3DBE - chain A; structure by X-ray diffraction, 3.32 A resolution.

[Chain A]
Protein: Polo-like kinase 1
Source organism: Danio rerio
Notes: EC 2.7.11.21; fragment: Plk1 kinase domain
UniProt: Q4KMI8 (Q4KMI8_DANRE); numbering as in UniProt (aligned over 17-312)
Chain sequence (301 residues; numbered 12 to 312; the number before each row is that of its first residue):
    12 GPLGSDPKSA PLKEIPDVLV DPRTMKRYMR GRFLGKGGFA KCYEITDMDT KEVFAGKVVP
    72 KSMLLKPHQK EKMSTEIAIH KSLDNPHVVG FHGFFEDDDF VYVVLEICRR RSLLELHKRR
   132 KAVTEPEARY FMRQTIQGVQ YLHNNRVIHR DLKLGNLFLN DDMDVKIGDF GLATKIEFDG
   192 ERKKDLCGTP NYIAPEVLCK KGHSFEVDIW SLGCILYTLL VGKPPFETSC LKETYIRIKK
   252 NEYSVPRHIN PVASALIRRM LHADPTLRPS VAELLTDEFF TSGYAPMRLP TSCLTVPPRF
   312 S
Unresolved in the structure: 12-23, 198-200, 311-312
Differences from the reference sequence: expression tag (12-16); engineered mutation Asp196 (Thr in Q4KMI8)
Ligand contacts: 557 (4FR; 3'-chloro-5'-[6-({2-methoxy-4-[(1-methylpiperidin-4-yl)carbamoyl]phenyl}amino)-3-methyl-1H-pyrazolo[4,3-c]pyridin-1-yl]biphenyl-2-carboxamide): Arg43, Phe44, Leu45, Gly46, Lys47, Gly48, Cys53, Ala66, Lys68, Val100, Leu116, Glu117, Ile118, Cys119, Arg120, Arg121, Arg122, Phe169

[Overview]
Chain A binds 557.
Chain A is Polo-like kinase 1 (Danio rerio); the structure, Crystal structure of an activated (Thr->Asp)
Polo-like kinase 1 (Plk1) catalytic domain in complex with Compound ..., was determined by X-ray diffraction
(same publication as 3DBC, 3DBD and 3DBF).
